5MR6 - chains E and F of the 4 polymer chains in the assembly; structure by X-ray diffraction, 2.40 A resolution.

== Chain E (and F) ==
Molecule: XiaF protein
Source organism: Streptomyces sp
Notes: chain F of this document is another copy of the same molecule, construct and numbering; everything in this record applies to it too
UniProt: I7IIA9 (I7IIA9_9ACTN); residues 1-397 here correspond to UniProt positions 3-399 (UniProt number = residue number + 2)
Amino-acid sequence (413 residues; each row starts with the number of its first residue; numbers below 1 keep their minus sign (His-15 is residue -15)):
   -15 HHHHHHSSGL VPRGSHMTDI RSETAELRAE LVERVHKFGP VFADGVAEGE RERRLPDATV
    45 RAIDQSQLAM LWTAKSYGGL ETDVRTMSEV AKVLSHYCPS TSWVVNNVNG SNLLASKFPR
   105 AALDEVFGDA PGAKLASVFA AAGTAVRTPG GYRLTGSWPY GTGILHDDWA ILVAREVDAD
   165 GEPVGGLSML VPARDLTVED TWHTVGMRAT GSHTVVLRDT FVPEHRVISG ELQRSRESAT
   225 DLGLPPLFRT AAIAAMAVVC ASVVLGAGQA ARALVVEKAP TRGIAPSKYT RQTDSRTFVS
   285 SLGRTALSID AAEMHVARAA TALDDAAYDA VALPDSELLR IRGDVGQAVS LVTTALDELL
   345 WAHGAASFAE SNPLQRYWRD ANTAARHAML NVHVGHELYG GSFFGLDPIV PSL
Not modelled in the structure: -15 to 1
Differences from the reference sequence: expression tag (-15 to 0)
Small-molecule neighbours:
  - FAD (flavin-adenine dinucleotide), molecule 1: Trp87, Asn91, Ser121, Val122, Phe123, Ala124, Tyr144, Gly145, Thr146, Trp186, Met191, Ser196, Thr367, Arg370, His371, Ala372, Met373
  - FAD, molecule 2: Gly267, Ile268, Ala269, Pro270, Ala349
From the paper describing this entry:
  - binding site for flavin-adenine dinucleotide: Asn91, Ser121, Phe123, Thr146, Met373
  - catalytic residues: His371 (proposed by the authors, not directly observed)
  - specificity-determining residues: Ile237 (proposed by the authors, not directly observed)
  - binding site for glycerol: Asn91, Ser121, Phe123, His371, Met373

== Interface between chain E and chain F ==
Residue-residue contacts - 64 pairs, chain E then chain F:
  Thr2(E) - Thr2(F)  hydrogen bond
  Val260(E) - Phe387(F)
  Val260(E) - Phe388(F)
  Ala263(E) - Phe388(F)  hydrophobic
  Thr277(E) - Phe388(F)
  Thr277(E) - Leu390(F)
  Arg280(E) - Glu381(F)  salt bridge
  Arg280(E) - Asp391(F)
  Arg280(E) - Ile393(F)
  Val283(E) - His380(F)
  Val283(E) - Glu381(F)
  Val283(E) - Gly384(F)
  Val283(E) - Gly385(F)
  Val283(E) - Leu390(F)  hydrophobic
  Ser284(E) - His380(F)
  Ser284(E) - Glu381(F)
  Leu286(E) - Phe388(F)  hydrophobic
  Gly287(E) - His380(F)
  Gly287(E) - Tyr383(F)
  Gly287(E) - Gly384(F)
  Arg288(E) - His380(F)
  Ala290(E) - Tyr383(F)  hydrophobic
  Ala290(E) - Phe387(F)  hydrophobic
  Leu291(E) - His299(F)
  Leu291(E) - Gly327(F)
  Leu291(E) - Asp328(F)
  Leu291(E) - His380(F)
  Leu291(E) - Tyr383(F)  hydrophobic
  Asp294(E) - Arg324(F)  salt bridge
  Asp294(E) - Tyr383(F)  hydrogen bond
  Ala295(E) - His299(F)
  Met298(E) - Met298(F)
  Met298(E) - His299(F)
  Met298(E) - Arg302(F)
  His299(E) - Leu291(F)
  His299(E) - Ala295(F)
  His299(E) - Met298(F)
  Arg302(E) - Met298(F)
  Arg324(E) - Asp294(F)  salt bridge
  Gly327(E) - Leu291(F)
  Asp328(E) - Leu291(F)
  His380(E) - Ser284(F)
  His380(E) - Gly287(F)
  His380(E) - Arg288(F)
  His380(E) - Leu291(F)
  Glu381(E) - Arg280(F)  salt bridge
  Glu381(E) - Val283(F)
  Glu381(E) - Ser284(F)
  Tyr383(E) - Gly287(F)
  Tyr383(E) - Ala290(F)  hydrophobic
  Tyr383(E) - Leu291(F)  hydrophobic
  Tyr383(E) - Asp294(F)  hydrogen bond
  Gly384(E) - Val283(F)
  Gly384(E) - Gly287(F)
  Gly385(E) - Val283(F)
  Phe387(E) - Val260(F)
  Phe387(E) - Ala290(F)  hydrophobic
  Phe388(E) - Val260(F)
  Phe388(E) - Ala263(F)  hydrophobic
  Phe388(E) - Thr277(F)
  Phe388(E) - Leu286(F)  hydrophobic
  Leu390(E) - Val283(F)  hydrophobic
  Asp391(E) - Arg280(F)
  Ile393(E) - Arg280(F)
Also at the interface, not in a pair above, chain E (34 interface residues in all): Arg5, Pro264, Phe282, Gln331
Also at the interface, not in a pair above, chain F (37 interface residues in all): Arg5, Pro264, Phe282, Ser292, Glu297, Gln331, His377

== In short ==
34 residues of chain E and 37 residues of chain F are in contact; the contacts include 3 hydrogen bonds and 4
salt bridges. Among the polar pairs are Arg280(E)-Glu381(F), Asp294(E)-Arg324(F) and Thr2(E)-Thr2(F). From the
paper: the catalytic residue His371(E); a binding site for flavin-adenine dinucleotide at Asn91(E), Ser121(E)
and Phe123(E) among others.
Chain E and chain F are both XiaF protein (Streptomyces sp); the structure, XiaF from Streptomyces sp. in
complex with FADH2 and Glycerol, was determined by X-ray diffraction (same publication as 5LVU and 5LVW).
